PDB entry 4JRY | X-ray diffraction, 2.80 A resolution | chains A and C of the 5 polymer chains in the assembly

Chain A:
Molecule: MHC class I antigen
From: Homo sapiens
UniProtKB: C5MK56 (C5MK56_HUMAN); residues 1-276 here correspond to UniProt positions 25-300 (UniProt number = residue number + 24)
Sequence (276 residues; each row starts with the number of its first residue):
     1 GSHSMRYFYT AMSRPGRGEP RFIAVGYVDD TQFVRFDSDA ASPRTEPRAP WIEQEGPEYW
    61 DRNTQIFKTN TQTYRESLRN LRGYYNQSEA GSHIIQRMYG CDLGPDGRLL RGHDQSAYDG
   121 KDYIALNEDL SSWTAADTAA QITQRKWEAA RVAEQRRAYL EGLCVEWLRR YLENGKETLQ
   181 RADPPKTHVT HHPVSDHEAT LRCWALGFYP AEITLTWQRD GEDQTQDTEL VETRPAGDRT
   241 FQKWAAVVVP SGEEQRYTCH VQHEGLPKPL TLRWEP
Cystine bridges: Cys-101/Cys-164, Cys-203/Cys-259
Reported in the primary citation:
  - mutagenesis - I66A (Tm change 10 degC): decreased stability
  - mutagenesis - I66A: decreased binding to SB47
  - mutagenesis - R151A, Q155A: unchanged binding to SB47 TCR
  - mutagenesis - I66A, R151A, Q155A: decreased binding to SB27 TCR

Chain C:
Molecule: Trans-activator protein BZLF1
UniProtKB: Q3KSS8 (BZLF1_EBVG); residues 1-13 here correspond to UniProt positions 52-64 (UniProt number = residue number + 51)
Sequence (13 residues; each row starts with the number of its first residue):
     1 LPEPLPQGQL TAY

Chain A / chain C interface:
Residue-residue contacts (48; chain A residue first):
  Met-5(A) with Leu-1(C)
  Tyr-7(A) with Leu-1(C), hydrogen bond (side chain-backbone); Pro-2(C)
  Tyr-59(A) with Leu-1(C), hydrophobic
  Arg-62(A) with Leu-1(C); Pro-4(C)
  Asn-63(A) with Pro-2(C)
  Gln-65(A) with Leu-5(C)
  Ile-66(A) with Pro-2(C), hydrophobic; Glu-3(C); Pro-4(C), hydrophobic; Leu-5(C), hydrophobic
  Phe-67(A) with Pro-2(C), hydrophobic
  Thr-69(A) with Leu-5(C)
  Asn-70(A) with Leu-10(C)
  Thr-73(A) with Leu-10(C)
  Tyr-74(A) with Tyr-13(C), hydrogen bond
  Glu-76(A) with Ala-12(C)
  Ser-77(A) with Ala-12(C); Tyr-13(C), hydrogen bond (side chain-backbone)
  Asn-80(A) with Ala-12(C); Tyr-13(C), hydrogen bond (side chain-backbone)
  Leu-81(A) with Tyr-13(C), hydrophobic
  Tyr-84(A) with Tyr-13(C), hydrogen bond (side chain-backbone)
  Ile-95(A) with Tyr-13(C)
  Arg-97(A) with Glu-3(C), salt bridge; Tyr-13(C)
  Tyr-99(A) with Pro-2(C); Glu-3(C), hydrogen bond (side chain-backbone)
  Ser-116(A) with Tyr-13(C), hydrogen bond
  Tyr-123(A) with Tyr-13(C), hydrophobic
  Thr-143(A) with Tyr-13(C), hydrogen bond (side chain-backbone)
  Lys-146(A) with Ala-12(C); Tyr-13(C)
  Trp-147(A) with Thr-11(C); Ala-12(C), hydrogen bond (side chain-backbone); Tyr-13(C), hydrophobic
  Ala-150(A) with Thr-11(C)
  Gln-155(A) with Pro-6(C)
  Arg-156(A) with Glu-3(C), salt bridge
  Tyr-159(A) with Leu-1(C), hydrogen bond (side chain-backbone); Pro-2(C); Glu-3(C); Pro-4(C)
  Leu-163(A) with Leu-1(C), hydrophobic; Pro-4(C), hydrophobic
  Trp-167(A) with Leu-1(C), hydrophobic
  Tyr-171(A) with Leu-1(C), hydrogen bond (side chain-backbone)
Also at the interface, not in a pair above, chain A (37 interface residues in all): Tyr-9, Phe-33, Gln-96, Ile-124, Val-152

In short:
Chain A and chain C form an interface of 37 and 10 residues respectively; the contacts include 11 hydrogen
bonds and 2 salt bridges. Polar contacts include Arg-97(A)/Glu-3(C), Arg-156(A)/Glu-3(C) and
Tyr-7(A)/Leu-1(C). From the paper: I66A, R151A and Q155A of chain A reduce binding to SB27 TCR; I66A of chain
A reduces stability.
Chain A is MHC class I antigen (Homo sapiens) and chain C is Trans-activator protein BZLF1; the structure,
Crystal Structure of SB47 TCR-HLA B*3505-LPEP complex, was determined by X-ray diffraction together with 4JRX
from the same study.
